PDB entry 2G47 | X-ray diffraction, 2.10 A resolution | chains A and C

== Chain A ==
Name: Insulin-degrading enzyme
Organism: Homo sapiens
Notes: EC 3.4.24.56
Reference sequence: P14735 (IDE_HUMAN); residues 42-1019 here correspond to UniProt positions 41-1018 (UniProt number = residue number - 1)
Amino-acid sequence (990 residues; row label = number of the first residue in the row):
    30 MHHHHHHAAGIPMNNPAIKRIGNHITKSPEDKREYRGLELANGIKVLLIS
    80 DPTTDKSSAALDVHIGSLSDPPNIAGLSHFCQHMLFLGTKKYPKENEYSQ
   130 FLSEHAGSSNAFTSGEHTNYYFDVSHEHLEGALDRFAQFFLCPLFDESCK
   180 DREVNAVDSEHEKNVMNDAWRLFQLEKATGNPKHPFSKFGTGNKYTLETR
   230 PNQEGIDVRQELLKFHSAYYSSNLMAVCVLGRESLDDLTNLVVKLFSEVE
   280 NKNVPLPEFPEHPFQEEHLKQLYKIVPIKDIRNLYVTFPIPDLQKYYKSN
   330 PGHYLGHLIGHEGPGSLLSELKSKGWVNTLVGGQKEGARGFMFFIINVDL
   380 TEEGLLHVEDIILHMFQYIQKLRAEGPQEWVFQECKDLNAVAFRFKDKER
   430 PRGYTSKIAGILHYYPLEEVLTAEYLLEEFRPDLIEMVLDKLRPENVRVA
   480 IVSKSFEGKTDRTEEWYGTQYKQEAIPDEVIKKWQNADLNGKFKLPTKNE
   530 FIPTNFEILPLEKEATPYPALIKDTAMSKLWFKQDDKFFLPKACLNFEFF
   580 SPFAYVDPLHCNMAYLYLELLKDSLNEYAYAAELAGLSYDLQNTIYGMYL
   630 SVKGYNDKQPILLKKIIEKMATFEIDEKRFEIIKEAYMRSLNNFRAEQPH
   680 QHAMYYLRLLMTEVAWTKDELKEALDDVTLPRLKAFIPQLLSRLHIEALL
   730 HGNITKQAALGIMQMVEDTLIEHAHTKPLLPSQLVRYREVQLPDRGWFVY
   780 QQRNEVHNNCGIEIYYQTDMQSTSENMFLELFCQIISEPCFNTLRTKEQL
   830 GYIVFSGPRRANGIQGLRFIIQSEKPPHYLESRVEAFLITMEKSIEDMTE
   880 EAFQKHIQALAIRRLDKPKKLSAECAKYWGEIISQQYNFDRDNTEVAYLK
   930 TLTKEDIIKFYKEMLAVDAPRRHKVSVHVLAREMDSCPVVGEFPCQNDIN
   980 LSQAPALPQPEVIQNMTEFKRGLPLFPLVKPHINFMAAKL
Not modelled in the structure: 30-44, 971-978, 1017-1019
Construct notes: initiating methionine (30); expression tag (31-36); cloning artifact (37-41); engineered mutation Q111 (Glu in P14735)
Residues lining bound ligands: 1,4-diethylene dioxide (DIO): L201, L204, E205, T208, Y302, I304, R477, A479

== Chain C ==
Name: amyloid protein beta A4
Amino-acid sequence (40 residues; numbered 1 to 40; the number before each row is that of its first residue):
     1 DAEFRHDSGYEVHHQKLVFFAEDVGSNKGAIIGLMVGGVV
Not modelled in the structure: 4-15, 24-40

== How chain A and chain C interact ==
Contacting residue pairs (49):
  H108(A) - V18(C)
  H108(A) - F19(C)
  Q111(A) - V18(C)
  Q111(A) - F19(C)
  Q111(A) - F20(C)
  H112(A) - F19(C)
  H112(A) - F20(C)
  F115(A) - F20(C)  hydrophobic
  N139(A) - F19(C)
  N139(A) - F20(C)  hydrogen bond (side chain-backbone)
  N139(A) - A21(C)  hydrogen bond (side chain-backbone)
  N139(A) - D23(C)  hydrogen bond
  A140(A) - F19(C)
  A140(A) - F20(C)  hydrogen bond (backbone-backbone)
  F141(A) - L17(C)  hydrophobic
  F141(A) - V18(C)
  F141(A) - F19(C)  hydrophobic
  T142(A) - L17(C)
  T142(A) - V18(C)  hydrogen bond (backbone-backbone)
  Y150(A) - F19(C)
  E182(A) - F20(C)
  E189(A) - V18(C)
  E189(A) - F19(C)  hydrogen bond (side chain-backbone)
  A198(A) - K16(C)
  W199(A) - K16(C)
  W199(A) - L17(C)
  W199(A) - V18(C)  hydrophobic
  F202(A) - K16(C)
  T220(A) - V18(C)
  G335(A) - A2(C)
  G339(A) - D1(C)  hydrogen bond (backbone-backbone)
  G339(A) - A2(C)
  E341(A) - D1(C)  hydrogen bond (side chain-backbone)
  L359(A) - D1(C)  hydrogen bond (backbone-backbone)
  V360(A) - D1(C)
  V360(A) - E3(C)
  G361(A) - D1(C)  hydrogen bond (backbone-backbone)
  G361(A) - A2(C)
  G361(A) - E3(C)  hydrogen bond (backbone-backbone)
  Q363(A) - E3(C)
  I374(A) - E3(C)
  R431(A) - D23(C)  salt bridge
  Y609(A) - D1(C)
  Y609(A) - A2(C)
  R824(A) - F20(C)  hydrogen bond (side chain-backbone)
  Y831(A) - F19(C)  hydrogen bond (side chain-backbone)
  Y831(A) - F20(C)
  Y831(A) - A21(C)
  Y831(A) - E22(C)  hydrogen bond (side chain-backbone)
Also at the interface, not in a pair above, chain A (32 interface residues in all): S143, H336, G362, K364, F820
Interface features reported in the paper:
  - interface residues, chain A: F141(A), R824(A), Y831(A)

== In short ==
32 residues of chain A face 11 of chain C across their interface, with 14 hydrogen bonds and 1 salt bridge.
Polar contacts include R431(A)-D23(C), N139(A)-F20(C) and N139(A)-A21(C). Chain A binds 1,4-diethylene
dioxide. From the paper: interface residues F141(A), R824(A) and Y831(A).
Chain A is Insulin-degrading enzyme (Homo sapiens) and chain C is amyloid protein beta A4; the structure,
Crystal structure of human insulin-degrading enzyme in complex with amyloid-beta (1-40), was determined by
X-ray diffraction, deposited together with 2G48, 2G49, 2G54 and 2G56.
